PDB entry 6UU6 | X-ray diffraction, 4.20 A resolution (low resolution: residue-level contacts below are approximate; hydrogen-bond / salt-bridge calls are withheld) | chains AAA and CCC of the 9 polymer chains in the assembly

== Chain AAA ==
Molecule: DNA-directed RNA polymerase subunit alpha
Source organism: Escherichia coli
Notes: EC 2.7.7.6
UniProt: P0A7Z4 (RPOA_ECOLI); residue numbers follow UniProt; this construct covers 1-235
Chain sequence (242 residues; row label = number of the first residue in the row; numbers below 1 keep their minus sign (Ala-6 is residue -6)):
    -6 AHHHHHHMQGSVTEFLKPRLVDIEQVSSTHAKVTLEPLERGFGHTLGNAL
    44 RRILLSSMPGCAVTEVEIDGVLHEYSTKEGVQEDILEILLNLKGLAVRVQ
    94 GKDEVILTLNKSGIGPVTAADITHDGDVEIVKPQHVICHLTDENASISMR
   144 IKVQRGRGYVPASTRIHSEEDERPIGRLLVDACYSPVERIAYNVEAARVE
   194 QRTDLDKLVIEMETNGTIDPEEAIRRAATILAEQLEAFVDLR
Not modelled in the structure: -6 to 5
Construct notes: expression tag (-6 to 0)
Swiss-Prot annotation at these positions:
  - region: Glu162 to Glu165 (Required for interaction with Crp at class II promoters)
  - mutagenesis: Arg45 (R45C: In rpoA112; temperature-sensitive, blocks RNA polymerase assembly), Glu162 to Glu165 (5-fold decrease in CRP-class II promoter-dependent transcription), Glu165 (E165K: 5-fold decrease in CRP-class II promoter-dependent transcription), Arg191 (R191C: In rpoA101; temperature-sensitive)

== Chain CCC ==
Molecule: DNA-directed RNA polymerase subunit beta
Source organism: Escherichia coli
Notes: EC 2.7.7.6
UniProt: P0A8V4 (RPOB_ECO57); residues 1-1342 here = UniProt positions 1-1342
Chain sequence (1342 residues; numbered 1 to 1342; the number before each row is that of its first residue):
     1 MVYSYTEKKRIRKDFGKRPQVLDVPYLLSIQLDSFQKFIEQDPEGQYGLE
    51 AAFRSVFPIQSYSGNSELQYVSYRLGEPVFDVQECQIRGVTYSAPLRVKL
   101 RLVIYEREAPEGTVKDIKEQEVYMGEIPLMTDNGTFVINGTERVIVSQLH
   151 RSPGVFFDSDKGKTHSSGKVLYNARIIPYRGSWLDFEFDPKDNLFVRIDR
   201 RRKLPATIILRALNYTTEQILDLFFEKVIFEIRDNKLQMELVPERLRGET
   251 ASFDIEANGKVYVEKGRRITARHIRQLEKDDVKLIEVPVEYIAGKVVAKD
   301 YIDESTGELICAANMELSLDLLAKLSQSGHKRIETLFTNDLDHGPYISET
   351 LRVDPTNDRLSALVEIYRMMRPGEPPTREAAESLFENLFFSEDRYDLSAV
   401 GRMKFNRSLLREEIEGSGILSKDDIIDVMKKLIDIRNGKGEVDDIDHLGN
   451 RRIRSVGEMAENQFRVGLVRVERAVKERLSLGDLDTLMPQDMINAKPISA
   501 AVKEFFGSSQLSQFMDQNNPLSEITHKRRISALGPGGLTRERAGFEVRDV
   551 HPTHYGRVCPIETPEGPNIGLINSLSVYAQTNEYGFLETPYRKVTDGVVT
   601 DEIHYLSAIEEGNYVIAQANSNLDEEGHFVEDLVTCRSKGESSLFSRDQV
   651 DYMDVSTQQVVSVGASLIPFLEHDDANRALMGANMQRQAVPTLRADKPLV
   701 GTGMERAVAVDSGVTAVAKRGGVVQYVDASRIVIKVNEDEMYPGEAGIDI
   751 YNLTKYTRSNQNTCINQMPCVSLGEPVERGDVLADGPSTDLGELALGQNM
   801 RVAFMPWNGYNFEDSILVSERVVQEDRFTTIHIQELACVSRDTKLGPEEI
   851 TADIPNVGEAALSKLDESGIVYIGAEVTGGDILVGKVTPKGETQLTPEEK
   901 LLRAIFGEKASDVKDSSLRVPNGVSGTVIDVQVFTRDGVEKDKRALEIEE
   951 MQLKQAKKDLSEELQILEAGLFSRIRAVLVAGGVEAEKLDKLPRDRWLEL
  1001 GLTDEEKQNQLEQLAEQYDELKHEFEKKLEAKRRKITQGDDLAPGVLKIV
  1051 KVYLAVKRRIQPGDKMAGRHGNKGVISKINPIEDMPYDENGTPVDIVLNP
  1101 LGVPSRMNIGQILETHLGMAAKGIGDKINAMLKQQQEVAKLREFIQRAYD
  1151 LGADVRQKVDLSTFSDEEVMRLAENLRKGMPIATPVFDGAKEAEIKELLK
  1201 LGDLPTSGQIRLYDGRTGEQFERPVTVGYMYMLKLNHLVDDKMHARSTGS
  1251 YSLVTQQPLGGKAQFGGQRFGEMEVWALEAYGAAYTLQEMLTVKSDDVNG
  1301 RTKMYKNIVDGNHQMEPGMPESFNVLLKEIRSLGINIELEDE
Not modelled in the structure: 1
Swiss-Prot annotation at these positions:
  - modified residue (N6-acetyllysine): Lys1022, Lys1200

== Chain AAA / chain CCC interface ==
Pairs across the interface (70; chain AAA residue first):
  Asn41(AAA) - Tyr1087(CCC)
  Asn41(AAA) - Gly1215(CCC)
  Asn41(AAA) - Arg1216(CCC)
  Asn41(AAA) - Thr1217(CCC)
  Asn41(AAA) - Gly1218(CCC)
  Arg44(AAA) - Glu1083(CCC)
  Arg44(AAA) - Met1085(CCC)
  Arg44(AAA) - Tyr1087(CCC)
  Arg44(AAA) - Gly1215(CCC)
  Arg45(AAA) - Glu1083(CCC)
  Arg45(AAA) - Asp1084(CCC)
  Arg45(AAA) - Gly1215(CCC)
  Arg45(AAA) - Arg1216(CCC)
  Ser49(AAA) - Glu1083(CCC)
  Leu65(AAA) - Ile873(CCC)
  Leu65(AAA) - Gly874(CCC)
  His66(AAA) - Ile873(CCC)
  His66(AAA) - Gly874(CCC)
  His66(AAA) - Thr927(CCC)
  His66(AAA) - Val928(CCC)
  His66(AAA) - Ile929(CCC)
  Glu67(AAA) - Lys1057(CCC)
  Tyr68(AAA) - Tyr756(CCC)
  Tyr68(AAA) - Ile831(CCC)
  Tyr68(AAA) - Thr927(CCC)
  Tyr68(AAA) - Ile929(CCC)
  Tyr68(AAA) - Ala1055(CCC)
  Tyr68(AAA) - Lys1057(CCC)
  Thr70(AAA) - Ala729(CCC)
  Glu72(AAA) - Asp728(CCC)
  Glu72(AAA) - Lys958(CCC)
  Gly73(AAA) - Asp728(CCC)
  Val74(AAA) - Asp728(CCC)
  Val74(AAA) - Ala729(CCC)
  Gln75(AAA) - Val727(CCC)
  Gln75(AAA) - Ala729(CCC)
  Gln75(AAA) - Ser772(CCC)
  Asp77(AAA) - Ala729(CCC)
  Asp77(AAA) - Lys755(CCC)
  Asp77(AAA) - Tyr756(CCC)
  Asp77(AAA) - Asn766(CCC)
  Leu79(AAA) - Leu693(CCC)
  Leu79(AAA) - Tyr756(CCC)
  Leu79(AAA) - Lys1057(CCC)
  Glu80(AAA) - Met768(CCC)
  Leu83(AAA) - Arg694(CCC)
  Lys86(AAA) - Asp826(CCC)
  Thr134(AAA) - Tyr726(CCC)
  Thr134(AAA) - Val727(CCC)
  Thr134(AAA) - Leu773(CCC)
  Asp135(AAA) - Tyr726(CCC)
  Tyr152(AAA) - Gln824(CCC)
  Pro154(AAA) - Arg1059(CCC)
  Ser156(AAA) - Arg1059(CCC)
  Ile159(AAA) - Glu876(CCC)
  Arg166(AAA) - Ala860(CCC)
  Arg166(AAA) - Ser863(CCC)
  Arg166(AAA) - Lys864(CCC)
  Ile168(AAA) - Ala875(CCC)
  Asp174(AAA) - Gln824(CCC)
  Asp174(AAA) - Asp826(CCC)
  Asp174(AAA) - Arg1059(CCC)
  Glu181(AAA) - Arg821(CCC)
  Arg182(AAA) - Asn1090(CCC)
  Arg182(AAA) - Thr1092(CCC)
  Ile183(AAA) - Gly1091(CCC)
  Ala184(AAA) - Asn1090(CCC)
  Ala184(AAA) - Gly1091(CCC)
  Tyr185(AAA) - Tyr1087(CCC)
  Tyr185(AAA) - Gly1218(CCC)
Other interface residues (no listed pair), chain AAA (38 interface residues in all): His37, Leu48, Lys71, Glu76, Ala155, Arg170
Other interface residues (no listed pair), chain CCC (48 interface residues in all): Pro769, Glu825, Glu962, Val1056, Ile1082, Glu1089, Asp1214

== Summary ==
38 residues of chain AAA face 48 of chain CCC across their interface. Curated annotation (UniProt) lists 6
mutagenesis sites on chain AAA.
Chain AAA is DNA-directed RNA polymerase subunit alpha and chain CCC is DNA-directed RNA polymerase subunit
beta, both from Escherichia coli; the structure, E. coli sigma-S transcription initiation complex with a 4-nt
RNA and a UTP ("Old" crystal soaked ..., was determined by X-ray diffraction, deposited together with 6UTV,
6UTW, 6UTX, 6UTY, 6UTZ, 6UU0 and 11 further entries.
